PDB entry 8TW7 | electron microscopy, 3.80 A resolution | chains B and C of the 8 polymer chains in the assembly

Chain B (and C):
Name: Proliferating cell nuclear antigen
Organism: Saccharomyces cerevisiae
Notes: chain C of this document is another copy of the same molecule, construct and numbering; everything in this record applies to it too
UniProtKB: P15873 (PCNA_YEAST); numbering as in UniProt (aligned over 1-258)
Chain sequence (258 residues; row label = number of the first residue in the row):
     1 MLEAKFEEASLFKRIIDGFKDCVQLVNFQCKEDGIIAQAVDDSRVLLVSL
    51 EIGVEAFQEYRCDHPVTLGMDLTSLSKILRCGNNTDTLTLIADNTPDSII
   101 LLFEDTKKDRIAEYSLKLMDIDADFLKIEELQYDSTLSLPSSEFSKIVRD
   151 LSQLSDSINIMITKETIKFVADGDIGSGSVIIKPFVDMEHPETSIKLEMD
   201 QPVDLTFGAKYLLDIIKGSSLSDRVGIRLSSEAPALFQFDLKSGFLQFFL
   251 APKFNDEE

How chain B and chain C interact:
Residue-residue contacts - 32 pairs, chain B then chain C:
  Ser74(B) - Ile175(C)
  Lys77(B) - Gln153(C)
  Lys77(B) - Ile175(C)
  Ile78(B) - Leu154(C)  hydrophobic
  Ile78(B) - Ile175(C)  hydrophobic
  Arg80(B) - Arg149(C)
  Cys81(B) - Asp150(C)
  Lys107(B) - Phe185(C)
  Asp109(B) - Ile181(C)
  Asp109(B) - Ile182(C)
  Asp109(B) - Lys183(C)
  Asp109(B) - Phe185(C)
  Arg110(B) - Glu143(C)
  Arg110(B) - Ile147(C)
  Arg110(B) - Asp150(C)  salt bridge
  Arg110(B) - Val180(C)
  Arg110(B) - Ile181(C)
  Ile111(B) - Ser179(C)
  Ile111(B) - Val180(C)
  Ile111(B) - Ile181(C)  hydrogen bond (backbone-backbone)
  Ala112(B) - Ser179(C)
  Glu113(B) - Ser177(C)
  Glu113(B) - Gly178(C)
  Glu113(B) - Ser179(C)  hydrogen bond (backbone-backbone)
  Tyr114(B) - Asp150(C)
  Tyr114(B) - Leu154(C)  hydrophobic
  Tyr114(B) - Ser177(C)
  Ser115(B) - Ile175(C)
  Ser115(B) - Gly176(C)
  Ser115(B) - Ser177(C)  hydrogen bond (backbone-backbone)
  Leu116(B) - Ile175(C)
  Lys117(B) - Ile175(C)  hydrogen bond (backbone-backbone)
Also at the interface, not in a pair above, chain B (16 interface residues in all): Asn83
Also at the interface, not in a pair above, chain C (17 interface residues in all): Lys146

In short:
16 residues of chain B and 17 residues of chain C are in contact, with 4 hydrogen bonds and 1 salt bridge.
Among the polar pairs are Arg110(B)-Asp150(C), Ile111(B)-Ile181(C) and Glu113(B)-Ser179(C).
Both chains are Proliferating cell nuclear antigen (Saccharomyces cerevisiae). Entry 8TW7 (Cryo-EM structure
of S. cerevisiae Ctf18-RFC-PCNA complex in Apo state conformation I) was determined by electron microscopy
together with 9B8R, 8TW8, 8TW9, 8TWA and 8TWB from the same study.
